8GL8 - chains A and F of the 8 polymer chains in the assembly; structure by electron microscopy, 2.20 A resolution.

== Chain A ==
Molecule: Protein involved in gliding motility SprA
Organism: Flavobacterium johnsoniae
UniProtKB: A0A1M5G5I4 (A0A1M5G5I4_FLAJO); residue numbers follow UniProt; this construct covers 1-2403
Chain sequence (2403 residues; each row starts with the number of its first residue):
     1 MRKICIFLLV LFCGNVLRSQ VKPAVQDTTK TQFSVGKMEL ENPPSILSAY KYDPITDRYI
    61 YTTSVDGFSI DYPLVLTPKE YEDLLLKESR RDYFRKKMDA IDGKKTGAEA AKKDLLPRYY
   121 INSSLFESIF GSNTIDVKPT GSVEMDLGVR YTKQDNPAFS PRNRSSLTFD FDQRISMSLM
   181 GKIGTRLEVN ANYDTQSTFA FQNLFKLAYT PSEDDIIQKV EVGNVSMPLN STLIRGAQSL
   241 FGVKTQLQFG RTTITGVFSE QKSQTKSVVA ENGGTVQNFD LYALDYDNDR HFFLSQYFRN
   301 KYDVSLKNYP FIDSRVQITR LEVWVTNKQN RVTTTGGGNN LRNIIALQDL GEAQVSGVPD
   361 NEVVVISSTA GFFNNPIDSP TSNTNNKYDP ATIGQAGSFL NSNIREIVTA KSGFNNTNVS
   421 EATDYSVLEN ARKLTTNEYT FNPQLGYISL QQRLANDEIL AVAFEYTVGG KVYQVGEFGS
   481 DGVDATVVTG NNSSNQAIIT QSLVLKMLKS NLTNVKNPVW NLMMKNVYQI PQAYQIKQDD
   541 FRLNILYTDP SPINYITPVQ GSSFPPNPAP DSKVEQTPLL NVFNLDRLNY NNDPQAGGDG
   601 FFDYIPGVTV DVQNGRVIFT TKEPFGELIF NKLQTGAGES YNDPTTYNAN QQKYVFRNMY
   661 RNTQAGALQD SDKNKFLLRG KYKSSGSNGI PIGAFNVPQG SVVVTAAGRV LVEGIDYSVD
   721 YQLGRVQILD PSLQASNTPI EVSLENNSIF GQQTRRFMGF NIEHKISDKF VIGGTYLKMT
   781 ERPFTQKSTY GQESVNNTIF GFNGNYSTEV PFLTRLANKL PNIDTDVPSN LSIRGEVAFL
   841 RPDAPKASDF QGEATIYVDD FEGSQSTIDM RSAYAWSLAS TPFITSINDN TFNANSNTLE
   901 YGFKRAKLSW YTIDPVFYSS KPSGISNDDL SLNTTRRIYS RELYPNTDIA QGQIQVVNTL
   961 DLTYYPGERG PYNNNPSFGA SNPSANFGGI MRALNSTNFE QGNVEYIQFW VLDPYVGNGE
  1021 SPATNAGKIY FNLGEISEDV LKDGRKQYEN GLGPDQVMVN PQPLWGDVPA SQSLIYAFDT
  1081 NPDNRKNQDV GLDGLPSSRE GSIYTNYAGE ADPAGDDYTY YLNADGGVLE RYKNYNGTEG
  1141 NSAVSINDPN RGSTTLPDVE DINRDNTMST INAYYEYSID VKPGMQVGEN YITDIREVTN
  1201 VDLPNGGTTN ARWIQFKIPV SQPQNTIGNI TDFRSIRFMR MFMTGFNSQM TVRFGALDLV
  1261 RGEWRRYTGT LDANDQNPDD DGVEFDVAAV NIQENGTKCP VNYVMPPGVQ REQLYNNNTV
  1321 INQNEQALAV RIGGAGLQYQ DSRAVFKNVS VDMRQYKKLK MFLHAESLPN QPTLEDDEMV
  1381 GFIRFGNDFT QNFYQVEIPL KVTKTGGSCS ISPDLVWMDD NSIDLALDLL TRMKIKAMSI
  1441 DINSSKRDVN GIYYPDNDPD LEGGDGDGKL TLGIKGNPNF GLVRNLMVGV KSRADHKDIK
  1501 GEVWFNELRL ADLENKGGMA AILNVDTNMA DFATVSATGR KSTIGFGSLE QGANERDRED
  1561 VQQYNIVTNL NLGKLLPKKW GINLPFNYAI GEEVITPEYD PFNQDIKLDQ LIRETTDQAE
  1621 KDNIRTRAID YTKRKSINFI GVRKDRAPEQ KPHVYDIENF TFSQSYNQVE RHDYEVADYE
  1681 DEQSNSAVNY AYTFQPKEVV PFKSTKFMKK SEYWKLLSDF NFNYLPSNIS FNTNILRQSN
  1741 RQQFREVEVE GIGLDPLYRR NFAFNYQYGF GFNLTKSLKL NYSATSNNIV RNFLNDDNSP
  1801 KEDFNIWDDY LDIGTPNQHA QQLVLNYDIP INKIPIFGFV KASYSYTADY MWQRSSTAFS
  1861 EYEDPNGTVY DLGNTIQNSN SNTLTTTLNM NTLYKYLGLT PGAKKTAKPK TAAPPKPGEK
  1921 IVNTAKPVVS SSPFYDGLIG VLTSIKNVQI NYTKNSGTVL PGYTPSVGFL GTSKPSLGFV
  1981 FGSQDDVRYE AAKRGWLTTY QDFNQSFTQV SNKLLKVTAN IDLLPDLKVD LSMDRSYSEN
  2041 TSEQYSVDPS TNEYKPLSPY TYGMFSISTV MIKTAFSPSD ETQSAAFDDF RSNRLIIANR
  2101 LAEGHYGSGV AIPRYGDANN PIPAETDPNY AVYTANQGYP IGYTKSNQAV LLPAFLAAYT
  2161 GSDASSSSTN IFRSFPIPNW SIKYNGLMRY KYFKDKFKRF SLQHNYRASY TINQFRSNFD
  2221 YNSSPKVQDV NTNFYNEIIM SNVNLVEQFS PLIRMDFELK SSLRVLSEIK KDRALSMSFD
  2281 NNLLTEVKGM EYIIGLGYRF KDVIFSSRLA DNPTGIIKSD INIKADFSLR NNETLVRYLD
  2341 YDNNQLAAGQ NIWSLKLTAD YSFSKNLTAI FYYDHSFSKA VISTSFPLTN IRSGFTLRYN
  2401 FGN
Disordered / not traced: 1-29, 1697-1720, 1893-1940, 2306-2315, 2402-2403
Small-molecule neighbours: Lauryl Maltose Neopentyl Glycol (LMN): V143, E144, M145, F2305, I2316, I2317, F2363, S2364, L2367, L2397, Y2399

== Chain F ==
Molecule: Type IX secretion system protein PorV domain-containing protein
Organism: Flavobacterium johnsoniae
UniProtKB: A5FJM7 (A5FJM7_FLAJ1); residues 1-402 here = UniProt positions 1-402
Chain sequence (402 residues; numbered 1 to 402; the number before each row is that of its first residue):
     1 MKKISLLLIC LLITTFAKAQ DIERPITTGV PFLLVAADAR AAGLGDQGVA TSSDVFSQQW
    61 NPAKYAFAED AQGLSISYTP YLTDLANDIS LGQVTYYNKI NDRSAFAGSF RYFGFGGIEL
   121 RQTGDPNEPT REVNPNEFAL DGSYSLKLSE TFSMAVAARY IRSNLKVATE EIDASAAGSF
   181 AVDVAGFYQS EEIAYSDFNG RWRAGFNIQN LGPKISYDHD DLSANFLPAN LRVGGGFDFI
   241 FDDYNKLGVS LELTKLLVPT PPGPGTPYDA NGDGDFTDPG DISQSQADEA NYKKYKDIGW
   301 VSGIFKSFGD APGGFSEELK EITYSAAAEY MYQDAFAMRL GYYHESPMKG AKQFFSLGAG
   361 FKYSMIKVDV SYLFSASKVK NPLENTLRFS LTFNFGDKYE TY
Disordered / not traced: 1-20, 268-282
Small-molecule neighbours: Lauryl Maltose Neopentyl Glycol (LMN): Q72, L74, I76, M365, F393, F395, G396

== Interface between chain A and chain F ==
Pairs across the interface (148; chain A residue first):
  F130(A) - Y330(F)
  F130(A) - Y332(F)  hydrophobic
  S132(A) - Y332(F)  hydrogen bond (backbone-side chain)
  N133(A) - Y332(F)
  N133(A) - Q333(F)  hydrogen bond (backbone-side chain)
  I135(A) - Q333(F)
  I135(A) - A335(F)  hydrophobic
  V137(A) - F361(F)  hydrophobic
  V137(A) - Y363(F)
  P139(A) - Y363(F)
  V143(A) - L391(F)  hydrophobic
  M145(A) - I76(F)  hydrophobic
  M145(A) - V94(F)  hydrophobic
  R150(A) - E132(F)  salt bridge
  R150(A) - N134(F)
  T152(A) - R131(F)
  T152(A) - E132(F)
  Q154(A) - R131(F)  hydrogen bond
  F159(A) - A168(F)
  F159(A) - T169(F)
  F159(A) - E170(F)
  R162(A) - D173(F)  salt bridge
  R162(A) - S175(F)  hydrogen bond
  R162(A) - H219(F)
  N163(A) - A168(F)
  N163(A) - T169(F)
  N163(A) - I172(F)  hydrogen bond (side chain-backbone)
  N163(A) - D173(F)
  N163(A) - A174(F)  hydrogen bond (side chain-backbone)
  L167(A) - R162(F)
  T168(A) - N134(F)  hydrogen bond
  T168(A) - N136(F)
  T168(A) - N164(F)
  F169(A) - F110(F)  hydrophobic
  F169(A) - Y112(F)  hydrogen bond (backbone-side chain)
  F169(A) - N134(F)
  D170(A) - N134(F)
  F171(A) - V94(F)  hydrophobic
  F171(A) - Y112(F)  hydrophobic
  Q173(A) - I76(F)
  Q173(A) - S77(F)  hydrogen bond (side chain-backbone)
  Q173(A) - Y78(F)
  Q173(A) - G92(F)
  Q173(A) - Q93(F)
  I175(A) - Y78(F)  hydrophobic
  I175(A) - F389(F)  hydrophobic
  M177(A) - F389(F)  hydrophobic
  M177(A) - L391(F)  hydrophobic
  L179(A) - F361(F)  hydrophobic
  L179(A) - V368(F)  hydrophobic
  I183(A) - Y332(F)  hydrophobic
  I183(A) - F336(F)  hydrophobic
  I183(A) - F361(F)  hydrophobic
  L187(A) - F336(F)  hydrophobic
  V189(A) - F361(F)  hydrophobic
  Y193(A) - Y78(F)
  Y193(A) - P80(F)
  Y193(A) - L387(F)  hydrogen bond (side chain-backbone)
  Y193(A) - F389(F)
  T195(A) - Y78(F)
  S197(A) - N87(F)  hydrogen bond (backbone-side chain)
  F199(A) - T83(F)
  F199(A) - D84(F)
  F205(A) - A359(F)  hydrophobic
  F205(A) - V370(F)  hydrophobic
  L207(A) - F336(F)  hydrophobic
  F241(A) - Y372(F)  hydrophobic
  F241(A) - F374(F)
  E260(A) - Y372(F)  hydrogen bond
  E260(A) - F374(F)
  E260(A) - N385(F)
  K262(A) - Y372(F)
  K262(A) - N385(F)
  R331(A) - D125(F)
  F750(A) - D84(F)
  G751(A) - D84(F)  hydrogen bond (backbone-side chain)
  G751(A) - L85(F)
  T754(A) - K380(F)  hydrogen bond
  T754(A) - E384(F)  hydrogen bond
  T754(A) - N385(F)  hydrogen bond
  R756(A) - F374(F)
  R756(A) - S375(F)  hydrogen bond (side chain-backbone)
  R782(A) - S375(F)
  R782(A) - A376(F)
  R782(A) - S377(F)  hydrogen bond (side chain-backbone)
  Y874(A) - E170(F)
  Y874(A) - E171(F)
  T912(A) - E171(F)
  P915(A) - D173(F)
  S919(A) - D218(F)
  S919(A) - H219(F)
  R937(A) - D218(F)  hydrogen bond (side chain-backbone)
  Y939(A) - D218(F)
  Y939(A) - D220(F)  hydrogen bond
  Y939(A) - S223(F)
  R941(A) - S223(F)
  Q951(A) - T27(F)
  Q951(A) - T28(F)
  Q951(A) - P31(F)
  Q951(A) - Y217(F)
  Q951(A) - N225(F)  hydrogen bond
  G952(A) - L165(F)
  G952(A) - K166(F)
  G952(A) - Y217(F)
  Q953(A) - L165(F)
  Q953(A) - K166(F)
  I954(A) - I172(F)  hydrophobic
  Q955(A) - D218(F)
  V956(A) - D218(F)
  N958(A) - E171(F)  hydrogen bond (side chain-backbone)
  V1198(A) - E289(F)
  T1199(A) - Q286(F)  hydrogen bond
  T1199(A) - E289(F)  hydrogen bond (backbone-side chain)
  N1200(A) - E289(F)
  D1202(A) - L222(F)
  D1202(A) - K293(F)  salt bridge
  D1202(A) - K296(F)  salt bridge
  L1203(A) - L222(F)
  Q1310(A) - D21(F)
  R1311(A) - D21(F)
  Q1313(A) - D21(F)  hydrogen bond
  Q1313(A) - I22(F)  hydrogen bond (side chain-backbone)
  Q1313(A) - V379(F)
  Y1315(A) - G350(F)  hydrogen bond (side chain-backbone)
  Y1315(A) - K352(F)
  Y1315(A) - V379(F)  hydrophobic
  Y1315(A) - K380(F)
  N1317(A) - P31(F)
  N1318(A) - P31(F)
  N1318(A) - F32(F)
  N1318(A) - V35(F)
  N1318(A) - Y81(F)
  T1319(A) - P31(F)
  V1320(A) - I22(F)  hydrophobic
  S1408(A) - Q284(F)  hydrogen bond
  S1410(A) - Q284(F)
  Q2350(A) - N127(F)
  Q2350(A) - E128(F)
  Q2350(A) - P129(F)
  I2352(A) - P129(F)  hydrophobic
  S2378(A) - P129(F)
  L2388(A) - T130(F)
  L2388(A) - R131(F)
  Y2399(A) - M365(F)
  Y2399(A) - I366(F)
  Y2399(A) - F393(F)  hydrophobic
  F2401(A) - I366(F)  hydrophobic
  F2401(A) - L391(F)  hydrophobic
Also at the interface, not in a pair above, chain A (100 interface residues in all): I129, K138, N156, A158, D172, Q196, T198, A200, N203, V222, G242, V243, F258, I749, Q752, P783, F784, A847, E1197, P1204, T1297, L1314, R2330, N2390
Also at the interface, not in a pair above, chain F (100 interface residues in all): P25, G29, L74, D88, T123, F138, S163, N245, S285, Y292, D297, M338, A351, L357, K362, L373, K378, P382, R388

== Overview ==
The chain A/chain F interface involves 100 residues from each chain; the contacts include 28 hydrogen bonds
and 4 salt bridges. Polar pairs include R150(A)-E132(F), R162(A)-D173(F) and D1202(A)-K293(F). Lauryl Maltose
Neopentyl Glycol is bound between chain A and chain F.
Here chain A is Protein involved in gliding motility SprA and chain F is Type IX secretion system protein PorV
domain-containing protein, both from Flavobacterium johnsoniae. Entry 8GL8 (The Type 9 Secretion System
Extended Translocon - SprA-PorV-PPI-RemZ-SkpA-SprE complex) was determined by electron microscopy.
